Entry 3QYW (X-ray diffraction, 1.50 A resolution); this record covers chain A.

# Chain A
Molecule: Mitogen-activated protein kinase 1
From: Rattus norvegicus
Notes: EC 2.7.11.24
UniProt: P63086 (MK01_RAT); residues 1-358 here = UniProt positions 1-358
Chain sequence (364 residues; numbered -5 to 358; the number before each row is that of its first residue; numbers below 1 keep their minus sign (His-5 is residue -5)):
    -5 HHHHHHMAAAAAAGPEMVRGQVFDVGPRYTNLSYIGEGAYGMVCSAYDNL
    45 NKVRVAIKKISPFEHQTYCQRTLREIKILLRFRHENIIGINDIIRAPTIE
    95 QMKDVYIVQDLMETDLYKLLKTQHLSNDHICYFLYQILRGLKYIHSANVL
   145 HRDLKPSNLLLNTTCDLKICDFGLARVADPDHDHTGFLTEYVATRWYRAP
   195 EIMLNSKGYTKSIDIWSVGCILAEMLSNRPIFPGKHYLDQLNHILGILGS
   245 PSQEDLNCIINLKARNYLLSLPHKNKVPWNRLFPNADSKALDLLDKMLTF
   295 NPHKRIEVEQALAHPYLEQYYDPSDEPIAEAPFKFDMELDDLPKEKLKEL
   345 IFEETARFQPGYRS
Not modelled in the structure: -5 to 8, 330-334, 355-358
Construct notes: expression tag (-5 to 0)
Modified residues: Cys159 (s,s-(2-hydroxyethyl)thiocysteine; CME)
Residues lining bound ligands: 6-(3-bromophenyl)-7H-purin-2-amine (6PB): Ile29, Gly30, Glu31, Gly32, Val37, Ala50, Lys52, Ile82, Gln103, Asp104, Leu105, Met106, Leu154
Swiss-Prot annotation at these positions:
  - motif: Thr183 to Tyr185 (TXY)
  - active site: Asp147 (Proton acceptor)
  - binding site (ATP): Ile29 to Val37, Lys52
  - modified residue: Ala2 (N-acetylalanine), Ser27 (Phosphoserine), Thr183 (Phosphothreonine), Tyr185 (Phosphotyrosine), Thr188 (Phosphothreonine), Ser244 (Phosphoserine), Ser246 (Phosphoserine), Ser282 (Phosphoserine)
  - mutagenesis: Gln117 (Q117A: Reduced affinity for DCC. Strongly reduced affinity for DCC; when associated with A-123), His123 (H123A: Reduced affinity for DCC. Strongly reduced affinity for DCC; when associated with A-117), Leu155 (L155A: Reduced affinity for DCC)
What the authors report for this chain:
  - binding site for 6-(3-bromophenyl)-7H-purin-2-amine: Gly30, Gly32, Val37, Ala50, Leu105, Met106, Leu154

# Overview
Bound to chain A: 6-(3-bromophenyl)-7H-purin-2-amine. From UniProt: active-site residue Asp147, 10 ATP-binding
residues and 3 mutagenesis sites. From the paper: a binding site for 6-(3-bromophenyl)-7H-purin-2-amine at
Gly30, Gly32 and Val37 among others.
Chain A is Mitogen-activated protein kinase 1 (Rattus norvegicus); the structure, Crystal structure of ERK2 in
complex with an inhibitor, was determined by X-ray diffraction, deposited together with 3QYZ.
